PDB entry 6QO9 | X-ray diffraction, 1.30 A resolution | chains A and B

[Chain A (and B)]
Name: Ribonucleoside-diphosphate reductase subunit beta
From: Bacillus anthracis
Notes: EC 1.17.4.1; chain B of this document is another copy of the same molecule, construct and numbering; everything in this record applies to it too
UniProt: Q81TB4 (Q81TB4_BACAN); numbering as in UniProt (aligned over 1-322)
Chain sequence (322 residues; each row starts with the number of its first residue):
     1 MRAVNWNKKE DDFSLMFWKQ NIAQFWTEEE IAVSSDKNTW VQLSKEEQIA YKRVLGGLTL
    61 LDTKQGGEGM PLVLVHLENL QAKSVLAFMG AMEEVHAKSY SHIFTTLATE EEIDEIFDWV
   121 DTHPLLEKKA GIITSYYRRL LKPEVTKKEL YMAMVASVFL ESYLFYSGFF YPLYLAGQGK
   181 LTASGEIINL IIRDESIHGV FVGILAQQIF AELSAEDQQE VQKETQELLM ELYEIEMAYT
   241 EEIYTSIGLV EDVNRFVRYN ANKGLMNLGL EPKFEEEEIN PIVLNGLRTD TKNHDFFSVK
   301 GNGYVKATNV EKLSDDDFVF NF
Unresolved in the structure: 289-322
Ion coordination: Mn2+ site 1: Asp62, Glu93, His96, Glu195; Mn2+ site 2: Glu93, Glu161, Glu195, His198
Reported in the primary citation:
  - Mn2+ coordination: Asp62, Glu93, His96, Glu161, Glu195, His198
  - self-association interface (contacts with another copy of this molecule): Pro71
  - contacts within the chain: Asp62-Tyr100, Ser167-Glu236 (hydrogen bond)
  - conformationally variable residues (side-chain flip): Tyr100
  - catalytic residues: Tyr100 (citing earlier work)

[Interface between chain A and chain B]
Pairs across the interface (89):
  Met1(A) with Leu60(B); Lys64(B); Val120(B); Asp121(B), hydrogen bond (backbone-backbone); Glu127(B), hydrogen bond (backbone-side chain); Ala130(B), hydrophobic
  Arg2(A) with Leu60(B); Thr63(B); Asp121(B), hydrogen bond (backbone-side chain)
  Ala3(A) with Thr59(B); Leu60(B); Thr63(B); Phe117(B)
  Val4(A) with Thr59(B); Thr63(B), hydrogen bond (backbone-side chain); Ala97(B), hydrophobic; Phe117(B)
  Asn5(A) with Ile113(B); Asp114(B), hydrogen bond; Phe117(B)
  Trp6(A) with Lys98(B); Ser101(B), hydrogen bond (backbone-side chain)
  Asn7(A) with Glu110(B), hydrogen bond (side chain-backbone); Ile113(B); Asp114(B), hydrogen bond
  Lys8(A) with Asp114(B)
  Leu15(A) with Lys98(B)
  Trp18(A) with Glu94(B); Val95(B); Lys98(B)
  Ile22(A) with Thr27(B)
  Phe25(A) with Phe25(B), hydrophobic
  Thr27(A) with Ile22(B)
  Thr59(A) with Ala3(B); Val4(B)
  Leu60(A) with Met1(B); Arg2(B); Ala3(B)
  Thr63(A) with Arg2(B); Ala3(B); Val4(B), hydrogen bond (side chain-backbone)
  Lys64(A) with Met1(B)
  Gly67(A) with Leu74(B); Val75(B)
  Pro71(A) with Pro71(B), hydrophobic; Val75(B), hydrophobic
  Leu74(A) with Gly67(B)
  Val75(A) with Gly67(B); Pro71(B), hydrophobic
  Lys83(A) with Gly67(B)
  Ser84(A) with Glu94(B), hydrogen bond
  Ala87(A) with Ala91(B); Glu94(B)
  Phe88(A) with Phe25(B), hydrophobic; Ala91(B), hydrophobic
  Ala91(A) with Ala87(B); Phe88(B), hydrophobic; Ala91(B), hydrophobic
  Glu94(A) with Trp18(B); Ser84(B), hydrogen bond; Ala87(B)
  Val95(A) with Trp18(B)
  Ala97(A) with Val4(B), hydrophobic
  Lys98(A) with Trp6(B); Leu15(B); Trp18(B)
  Ser101(A) with Trp6(B), hydrogen bond (side chain-backbone)
  Glu110(A) with Asn7(B), hydrogen bond (backbone-side chain)
  Ile113(A) with Asn5(B); Asn7(B)
  Asp114(A) with Asn5(B), hydrogen bond; Asn7(B), hydrogen bond; Lys8(B)
  Phe117(A) with Ala3(B), hydrophobic; Val4(B); Asn5(B)
  Val120(A) with Met1(B)
  Asp121(A) with Met1(B), hydrogen bond (backbone-backbone); Arg2(B), hydrogen bond (side chain-backbone)
  Glu127(A) with Met1(B), hydrogen bond (side chain-backbone)
  Ala130(A) with Met1(B), hydrophobic
  Leu140(A) with Leu141(B)
  Leu141(A) with His76(B); Leu140(B); Leu141(B); Lys142(B); Pro143(B)
  Lys142(A) with Leu141(B)
  Pro143(A) with Leu141(B)
Other interface residues (no listed pair), chain A (50 interface residues in all): Gly66, Leu72, His76, Leu80, Gly131, Thr134, Arg138
Other interface residues (no listed pair), chain B (51 interface residues in all): Gly56, Gly66, Leu72, Leu80, Lys83, Gly131, Thr134, Arg138

[In short]
Chain A and chain B form an interface of 50 and 51 residues respectively; the contacts include 18 hydrogen
bonds. Polar pairs include Met1(A)-Glu127(B), Arg2(A)-Asp121(B) and Val4(A)-Thr63(B). Asp62(A), Glu93(A),
His96(A) and Glu195(A) form the Mn2+ site 1. From the paper: the catalytic residue Tyr100(A); Mn2+
coordination by Asp62(A), Glu93(A) and His96(A) among others.
Chain A and chain B are both Ribonucleoside-diphosphate reductase subunit beta (Bacillus anthracis); the
structure, Crystal structure of ribonucleotide reductase NrdF from Bacillus anthracis soaked with manganese
ions, was determined by X-ray diffraction, deposited together with 6QO5, 6QO7, 6QO8 and 6QOB.
